8J5P - chains D and M of the 36 polymer chains in the assembly; structure by electron microscopy, 3.10 A resolution.

== Chain D ==
Protein: Alpha subunit of light-harvesting 1
Source organism: Roseiflexus castenholzii DSM 13941
UniProtKB: Q83XD1 (Q83XD1_9CHLR); residue numbers follow UniProt; this construct covers 1-42
Amino-acid sequence (42 residues; row label = number of the first residue in the row):
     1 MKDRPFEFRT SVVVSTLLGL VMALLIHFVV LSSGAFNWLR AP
Not modelled in the structure: 1-3, 42
Small-molecule neighbours:
  - bacteriochlorophyll a (BCL), molecule 1: Phe-6, Thr-10, Ser-11, Val-14, Ile-26
  - bacteriochlorophyll a (BCL), molecule 2: Phe-6, Glu-7, Phe-8, Ser-11, Val-12, Ser-15
  - bacteriochlorophyll a (BCL), molecule 3: Val-12, Val-13, Thr-16, Gly-19, Leu-20, Ala-23, His-27, Val-30, Trp-38
  - bacteriochlorophyll a (BCL), molecule 4: Gly-19, Met-22, Ala-23, Ile-26, His-27, Val-30, Phe-36
  - beta,psi-caroten-4-one (KGD), molecule 1: Pro-5, Phe-6, Ser-11
  - beta,psi-caroten-4-one (KGD), molecule 2: Val-12, Ser-15, Thr-16, Leu-18, Gly-19, Met-22, Leu-25, Ile-26
  - beta,psi-caroten-4-one (KGD), molecule 3: Leu-24, His-27, Trp-38

== Chain M ==
Protein: Reaction center protein M chain
Source organism: Roseiflexus castenholzii DSM 13941
UniProtKB: A7NQE8 (A7NQE8_ROSCS); residue numbers follow UniProt; this construct covers 335-641
Amino-acid sequence (307 residues; each row starts with the number of its first residue):
   335 PIDLHDEEYR DGLEGTIAKP PGHVGWMQRL LGEGQVGPIY VGLWGVISFI TFFASAFIIL
   395 VDYGRQVGWN PIIYLREFWN LAVYPPPTEY GLSWNVPWDK GGAWLAATFF LHISVLTWWA
   455 RLYTRAKATG VGTQLAWGFA SALSLYFVIY LFHPLALGNW SAAPGHGFRA ILDWTNYVSI
   515 HWGNFYYNPF HMLSIFFLLG STLLLAMHGA TIVATSKWKS EMEFTEMMAE GPGTQRAQLF
   575 WRWVMGWNAN SYNIHIWAWW FAAFTAITGA IGLFLSGTLV PDWYAWGETA KIVAPWPNPD
   635 WAQYVFR
Not modelled in the structure: 641
Metal / ion sites: Fe ion: His-542, Glu-557, His-589 (shared with 1 residue of chain L)
Small-molecule neighbours:
  - bacteriochlorophyll a (BCL), molecule 1: Phe-386, Leu-445, Val-449, Ala-476, Leu-479, Tyr-480, Ile-483, Trp-508, Thr-509, Asn-510, Val-512, Ser-513, Phe-519, Tyr-520, Asn-522, His-525, Ser-528, Ile-529, Leu-532, Gly-603, Ala-604, Gly-606, Leu-607
  - bacteriochlorophyll a (BCL), molecule 2: Thr-509, Tyr-520, Leu-533
  - bacteriochlorophyll a (BCL), molecule 3: Tyr-520, Met-526, Ile-529, Phe-530, Leu-533, Gly-534
  - bacteriopheophytin b (BPB), molecule 1: Ser-382, Phe-383, Phe-386, Ser-448, Val-449, Trp-452, Leu-456, Leu-469, Gly-472, Phe-473, Ala-476, Ala-596, Ala-600
  - bacteriopheophytin b (BPB), molecule 2: Phe-386, Ser-389, Ile-393, Leu-445, Tyr-480, Tyr-484, Pro-498, His-500, Phe-502, Ile-505, Leu-506, Trp-508, Thr-509
  - bacteriopheophytin b (BPB), molecule 3: Leu-533, Thr-536, Leu-537, Ala-540, Met-541, Trp-575, Met-579
  - Menaquinone 11 (MQE; 2-methyl-3-[(2E,6E,10E,14E,18E,22E,26E,30E,34E,38E)-3,7,11,15,19,23,27,31,35,39,43-undecamethyltetratetraconta-2,6,10,1 4,18,22,26,30,34,38,42-undecaen-1-yl]naphthalene-1,4-dione), molecule 1: Phe-386, Ala-390, Ile-393, Leu-394, Tyr-397, Phe-412, Trp-413, His-500, Gly-501, Phe-502, Ile-505
  - Menaquinone 11 (MQE), molecule 2: Leu-537, Leu-538, Met-541, His-542, Thr-545, Ile-546, Thr-568, Ala-571, Gln-572, Trp-575, Met-579, Trp-581, Asn-582, Ala-583, Asn-584, Ser-585, Ile-588, Trp-591

== How chain D and chain M interact ==
Residue-residue contacts (8; chain D residue first):
  Thr-10(D) / Leu-377(M)
  Phe-28(D) / Trp-428(M)
  Phe-28(D) / Trp-494(M)  hydrophobic
  Val-29(D) / Trp-428(M)  hydrophobic
  Ser-32(D) / Leu-426(M)
  Ser-32(D) / Ser-427(M)
  Ser-32(D) / Trp-428(M)
  Ser-33(D) / Asn-429(M)
Interface residues without a listed pair, chain D (8 interface residues in all): Val-21, Met-22, Leu-25
Interface residues without a listed pair, chain M (9 interface residues in all): Phe-443, Ile-447, Leu-489

== In short ==
Chain D and chain M form an interface of 8 and 9 residues respectively. Chain D binds 4 copies of
bacteriochlorophyll a and 3 copies of beta,psi-caroten-4-one. Bound to chain M: 3 copies of
bacteriochlorophyll a, 3 copies of bacteriopheophytin b and Menaquinone 11.
Chain D is Alpha subunit of light-harvesting 1 and chain M is Reaction center protein M chain, both from
Roseiflexus castenholzii DSM 13941; the structure, Cryo-EM structure of native RC-LH complex from Roseiflexus
castenholzii at 2,000lux, was determined by electron microscopy together with 8HJU, 8HJV and 8J5O from the
same study.
